4O5T - chain A; structure by X-ray diffraction, 2.90 A resolution.

Chain A:
Molecule: Diisopropyl-fluorophosphatase
Source organism: Loligo vulgaris
Notes: EC 3.1.8.2
UniProtKB: Q7SIG4 (DFPA_LOLVU); aligned to UniProt positions 1-327 over residues 1-327 (the alignment contains insertions or deletions, so no single offset holds)
Sequence (337 residues; each row starts with the number of its first residue):
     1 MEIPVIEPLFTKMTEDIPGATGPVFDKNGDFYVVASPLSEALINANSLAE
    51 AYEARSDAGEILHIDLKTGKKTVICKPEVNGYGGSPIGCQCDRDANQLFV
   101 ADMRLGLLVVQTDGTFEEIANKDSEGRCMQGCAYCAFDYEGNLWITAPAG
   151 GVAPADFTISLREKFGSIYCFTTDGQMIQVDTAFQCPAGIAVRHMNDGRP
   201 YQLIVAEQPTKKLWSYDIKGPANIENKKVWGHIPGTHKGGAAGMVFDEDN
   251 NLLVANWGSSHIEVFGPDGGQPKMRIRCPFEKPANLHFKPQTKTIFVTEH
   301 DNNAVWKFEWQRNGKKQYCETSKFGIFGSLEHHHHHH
Not modelled in the structure: 1-2, 51-53, 325-337
Differences from the reference sequence: engineered mutation Met13 (Val in Q7SIG4), Thr21 (Glu in Q7SIG4), Val33 (Ile in Q7SIG4), His63 (Arg50 in Q7SIG4), Ser85 (Ile72 in Q7SIG4), Ile87 (Ala74 in Q7SIG4), Asn121 (Lys108 in Q7SIG4), Cys128 (Arg115 in Q7SIG4), Ala133 (Asn120 in Q7SIG4), Tyr134 (Asp121 in Q7SIG4), Gly151 (Glu138 in Q7SIG4), Phe157 (Tyr144 in Q7SIG4), Ile159 (Arg146 in Q7SIG4), Leu161 (Met148 in Q7SIG4), Arg162 (Gln149 in Q7SIG4), Cys186 (Phe173 in Q7SIG4), Ala188 (Asn175 in Q7SIG4), Gln208 (Thr195 in Q7SIG4), Asn223 (Lys210 in Q7SIG4), Lys238 (Glu225 in Q7SIG4), Ala242 (Asp229 in Q7SIG4), Val245 (Asp232 in Q7SIG4), Ala284 (Ser271 in Q7SIG4), Asp301 (Glu288 in Q7SIG4), Ser322 (Leu309 in Q7SIG4); expression tag (328-337)
Residues lining bound ligands: XDA (4-{[2-(phosphonooxy)ethyl]carbamoyl}benzyl [(1R,6S)-6-(dimethylcarbamoyl)cyclohex-2-en-1-yl]carbamate): Ser39, Leu42, Ile43, Ala45, Asn46, Ile87, Met103, Ala133, Tyr134, Pro148, Ile159, Leu161, Cys186, Gln208, Lys238, Ala242, Trp257, Ala284, His300
Swiss-Prot annotation at these positions:
  - active site: His287 (Proton acceptor)
From the paper describing this entry:
  - binding site for XDA: Tyr134, Gln208
  - catalytic residues: Tyr134, Gln208
  - conformationally variable residues (order/disorder transition): Ala51 to Glu53
  - mutagenesis - Q208M: decreased catalytic activity

In short:
Chain A binds compound XDA. UniProt lists active-site residue His287. The paper reports catalytic residues
Tyr134 and Gln208; Q208M reduces catalytic activity.
Chain A is Diisopropyl-fluorophosphatase (Loligo vulgaris); the structure, Crystal structure of Diels-Alderase
CE20 in complex with a product analog, was determined by X-ray diffraction (same publication as 4O5S).
